PDB entry 6X66 | electron microscopy, 4.20 A resolution (low resolution: residue-level contacts below are approximate; hydrogen-bond / salt-bridge calls are withheld) | chains BD and BK of the 117 polymer chains in the assembly

== Chain BD ==
Protein: DotD
Source organism: Legionella pneumophila
UniProt: O52183 (O52183_LEGPN); numbering as in UniProt (aligned over 1-163)
Chain sequence (163 residues; each row starts with the number of its first residue):
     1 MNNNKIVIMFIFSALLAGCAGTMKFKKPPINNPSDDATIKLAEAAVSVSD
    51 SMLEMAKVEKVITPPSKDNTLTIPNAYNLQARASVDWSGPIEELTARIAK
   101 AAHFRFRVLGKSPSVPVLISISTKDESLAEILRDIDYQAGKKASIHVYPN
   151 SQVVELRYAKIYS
Not modelled in the structure: 1-24, 160-163

== Chain BK ==
Protein: Inner membrane lipoprotein YiaD
Source organism: Legionella pneumophila
UniProt: O53086 (O53086_LEGPN); residue numbers follow UniProt; this construct covers 1-189
Chain sequence (189 residues; each row starts with the number of its first residue):
     1 MRSLRTNYIYVLFKTTGLLFLLLLSACNRSGYIPENEVPKLPCRVDGACD
    51 ATIIKMMTDLNKKGIKVASVGQNYLISIPASALFADQSPRLNWASYSLLN
   101 EIAAFLKQFRKIAITVTSYSSKYVSVKRERALTLARSRVVSEYLWSQGVD
   151 SRIIFTQGLGSDKPITSYTLGGDRSPNARVEITFRRAVA
Not modelled in the structure: 1-40, 189

== Interface between chain BD and chain BK ==
Contacting residue pairs (15):
  Phe25(BD) - Trp93(BK)
  Phe25(BD) - Ala94(BK)
  Phe25(BD) - Tyr96(BK)
  Phe25(BD) - Ser97(BK)
  Lys26(BD) - Tyr96(BK)
  Lys26(BD) - Tyr143(BK)
  Lys27(BD) - Tyr143(BK)
  Lys27(BD) - Gln147(BK)
  Pro28(BD) - Gln147(BK)
  Pro29(BD) - Ser146(BK)
  Pro29(BD) - Gln147(BK)
  Ile30(BD) - Ser146(BK)
  Ile30(BD) - Gln147(BK)
  Ile30(BD) - Gly148(BK)
  Asn31(BD) - Ser146(BK)
Other interface residues (no listed pair), chain BK (9 interface residues in all): Asn100

== Summary ==
7 residues of chain BD face 9 of chain BK across their interface.
Chain BD is DotD and chain BK is Inner membrane lipoprotein YiaD, both from Legionella pneumophila; the
structure, Legionella pneumophila dDot T4SS OMC, was determined by electron microscopy, deposited together
with 6X64, 6X65 and 6X62.
